PDB entry 4F61 | X-ray diffraction, 4.17 A resolution (low resolution: residue-level contacts below are approximate; hydrogen-bond / salt-bridge calls are withheld) | chains G and I of the 9 polymer chains in the assembly

Chain G:
Molecule: Tubulin alpha chain
Source organism: Ovis aries
UniProtKB: D0VWZ0 (D0VWZ0_SHEEP); residues 1-451 here = UniProt positions 1-451
Amino-acid sequence (451 residues; numbered 1 to 451; the number before each row is that of its first residue):
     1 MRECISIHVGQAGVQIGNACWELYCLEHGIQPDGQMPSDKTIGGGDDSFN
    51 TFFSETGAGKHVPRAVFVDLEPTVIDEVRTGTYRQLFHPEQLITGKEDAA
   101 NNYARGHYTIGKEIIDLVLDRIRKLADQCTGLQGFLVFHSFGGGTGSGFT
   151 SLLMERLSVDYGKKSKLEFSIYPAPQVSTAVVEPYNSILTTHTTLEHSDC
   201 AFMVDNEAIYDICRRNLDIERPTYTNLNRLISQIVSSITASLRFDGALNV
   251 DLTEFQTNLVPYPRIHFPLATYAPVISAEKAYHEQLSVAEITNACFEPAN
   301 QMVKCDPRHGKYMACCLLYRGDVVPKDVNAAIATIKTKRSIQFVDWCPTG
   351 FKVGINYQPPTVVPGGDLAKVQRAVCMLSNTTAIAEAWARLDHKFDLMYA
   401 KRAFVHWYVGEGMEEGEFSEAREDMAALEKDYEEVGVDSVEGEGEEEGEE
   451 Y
Unresolved in the structure: 38-45, 440-451
Ion coordination: Mg2+: Glu-71 (together with GTP)
Residues lining bound ligands: GTP (guanosine-5'-triphosphate): Gly-10, Gln-11, Ala-12, Gln-15, Ile-16, Asp-69, Glu-71, Asp-98, Ala-99, Ala-100, Asn-101, Ser-140, Gly-142, Gly-143, Gly-144, Thr-145, Gly-146, Ile-171, Pro-173, Ala-174, Val-177, Ser-178, Thr-179, Glu-183, Asn-206, Tyr-224, Leu-227, Asn-228, Ile-231

Chain I:
Molecule: Stathmin-like domain R4
Source organism: Artificial gene
Amino-acid sequence (240 residues; each row starts with the number of its first residue):
     4 ADMEVIELNKATSGQSWEVILKPPSFDGVPEFNASLPRRRDPSLEEIQKK
    54 LEAAEERRKYQEAELLKHLAEKREHEREVIQRAIEENNNWIKMAKEKLAQ
   104 KMESNKENREAHFAAMLERLQEKDKHAEEVRQRAIEENNNWIKMAKEKLA
   154 QKMESNKENRKYQEAELLKHLAEKREHEREVIQRAIEENNNWIKMAKEKL
   204 AQKMESNKENREAHFAAMLERLQEKDKHAEEVRKNKELKE
Unresolved in the structure: 37-42

Interface between chain G and chain I:
Pairs across the interface (32):
  Tyr-103(G) with Lys-206(I)
  His-107(G) with Lys-206(I); Met-207(I)
  Tyr-108(G) with Lys-206(I); Met-207(I); Asn-210(I)
  Thr-109(G) with Arg-214(I)
  Lys-112(G) with Met-207(I); Asn-210(I)
  Glu-155(G) with Lys-206(I)
  Arg-156(G) with Leu-203(I)
  Ser-158(G) with Trp-195(I); Ile-196(I)
  Val-159(G) with Ile-196(I); Lys-200(I)
  Lys-163(G) with Asn-192(I); Trp-195(I)
  Thr-193(G) with Lys-206(I)
  Glu-196(G) with Trp-195(I); Lys-202(I)
  His-197(G) with Trp-195(I)
  Val-409(G) with His-217(I)
  Gly-410(G) with Arg-214(I)
  Glu-411(G) with Asn-210(I); Arg-214(I)
  Gly-412(G) with Asn-210(I); Asn-213(I); Arg-214(I)
  Met-413(G) with Asn-210(I)
  Glu-414(G) with Ser-209(I); Asn-213(I)
  Glu-417(G) with Lys-206(I)
Interface residues without a listed pair, chain G (22 interface residues in all): Leu-152, Gly-162
Interface residues without a listed pair, chain I (14 interface residues in all): Ala-199

In short:
22 residues of chain G and 14 residues of chain I are in contact. Chain G binds GTP.
Here chain G is Tubulin alpha chain (Ovis aries) and chain I is Stathmin-like domain R4 (Artificial gene).
Entry 4F61 (Tubulin:Stathmin-like domain complex) was determined by X-ray diffraction together with 4F6R from
the same study.
